7WOP - chains B and C of the 3 polymer chains in the assembly; structure by electron microscopy, 3.51 A resolution.

[Chain B]
Name: 16L9
Organism: Homo sapiens
Sequence (247 residues; row label = number of the first residue in the row):
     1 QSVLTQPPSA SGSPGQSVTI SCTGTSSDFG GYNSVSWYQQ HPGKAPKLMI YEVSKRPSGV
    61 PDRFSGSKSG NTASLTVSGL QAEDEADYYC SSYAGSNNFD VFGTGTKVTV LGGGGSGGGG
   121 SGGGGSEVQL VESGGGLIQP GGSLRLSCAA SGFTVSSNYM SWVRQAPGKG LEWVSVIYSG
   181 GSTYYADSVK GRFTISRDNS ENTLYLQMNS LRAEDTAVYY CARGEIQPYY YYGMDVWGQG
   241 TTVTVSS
Unresolved in the structure: 1-2, 115-123
Disulfide bonds: Cys-22/Cys-90, Cys-148/Cys-221

[Chain C]
Name: GW01
Organism: Homo sapiens
Sequence (251 residues; numbered 1 to 251; the number before each row is that of its first residue):
     1 QSVLTQPPSA SGTPGQRVTI SCSGSSSNIG SNTVNWYQQL PGTAPKLLIY SNNQRPSGVP
    61 DRFSGSKSGT SASLAISGLQ SEDEADYYCA AWDDSLNWVF GGGTKLTVLG GGGSGGGGSG
   121 GGGSEVQLVE SGGGVVQPGG SLRLSCAASG FRFDDHAMHW VRQAPGKGLE WVSVISGDGG
   181 STYYADSVKG RFSISRDDSK NSLYLQMNSL RTEDTALYYC AKDRSYGPPD VFNYEYGMDV
   241 WGQGTTVTVS S
Unresolved in the structure: 1-2, 111-124
Disulfide bonds: Cys-22/Cys-89, Cys-146/Cys-220

[Interface between chain B and chain C]
Contacting residue pairs (4; chain B residue first):
  Ser-26(B) / Asp-154(C)
  Ser-26(B) / Asp-198(C)  hydrogen bond
  Tyr-93(B) / Asp-178(C)  hydrogen bond
  Asn-98(B) / Asp-178(C)  hydrogen bond
Also at the interface, not in a pair above, chain B (6 interface residues in all): Ser-27, Gly-95, Ser-96
Also at the interface, not in a pair above, chain C (4 interface residues in all): Gly-180

[In short]
6 residues of chain B and 4 residues of chain C are in contact; the contacts include 3 hydrogen bonds. Polar
contacts include Ser-26(B)/Asp-198(C), Tyr-93(B)/Asp-178(C) and Asn-98(B)/Asp-178(C).
Here chain B is 16L9 and chain C is GW01, both from Homo sapiens. Entry 7WOP (The local refined map of Omicron
spike with bispecific antibody FD01) was determined by electron microscopy (same publication as 7WOQ, 7WOR,
7WOS, 7WOU, 7WOV and 7WOW).
